PDB entry 9BI6 | electron microscopy, 2.90 A resolution | chains A and R of the 5 polymer chains in the assembly

Chain A:
Name: miniGsq
From: synthetic construct
Chain sequence (229 residues; row label = number of the first residue in the row; note: 141 numbers in that range are skipped by the numbering (no residue carries them; nothing is unmodelled there)):
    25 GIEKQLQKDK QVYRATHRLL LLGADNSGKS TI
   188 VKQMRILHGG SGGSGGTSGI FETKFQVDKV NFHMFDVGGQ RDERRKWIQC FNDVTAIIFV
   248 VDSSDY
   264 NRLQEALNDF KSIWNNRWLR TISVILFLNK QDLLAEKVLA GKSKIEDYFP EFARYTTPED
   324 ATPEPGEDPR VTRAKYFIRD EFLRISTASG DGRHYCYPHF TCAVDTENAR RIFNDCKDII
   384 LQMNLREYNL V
Not modelled in the structure: 188-206, 304-310, 322-331

Chain R:
Name: Ovarian cancer G-protein coupled receptor 1
From: Homo sapiens
Reference sequence: Q15743 (OGR1_HUMAN); numbering as in UniProt (aligned over 1-365)
Chain sequence (376 residues; row label = number of the first residue in the row; numbers below 1 keep their minus sign (Asp-10 is residue -10)):
   -10 DYKDDDDASI DMGNITADNS SMSCTIDHTI HQTLAPVVYV TVLVVGFPAN CLSLYFGYLQ
    50 IKARNELGVY LCNLTVADLF YICSLPFWLQ YVLQHDNWSH GDLSCQVCGI LLYENIYISV
   110 GFLCCISVDR YLAVAHPFRF HQFRTLKAAV GVSVVIWAKE LLTSIYFLMH EEVIEDENQH
   170 RVCFEHYPIQ AWQRAINYYR FLVGFLFPIC LLLASYQGIL RAVRRSHGTQ KSRKDQIQRL
   230 VLSTVVIFLA CFLPYHVLLL VRSVWEASCD FAKGVFNAYH FSLLLTSFNC VADPVLYCFV
   290 SETTHRDLAR LRGACLAFLT CSRTGRAREA YPLGAPEASG KSGAQGEEPE LLTKLHPAFQ
   350 TPNSPGSGGF PTGRLA
Not modelled in the structure: -10 to 12, 298-365
Differences from the reference sequence: expression tag (-10 to 0)
UniProt features mapped onto this chain:
  - region: Glu161 to Tyr176 (Extracellular loop 2 (ECL2))
  - site: His17 (Proton sensing), His20 (Proton sensing), His84 (Proton sensing), Glu149 (Required for activation), His169 (Proton sensing), His269 (Proton sensing)
  - glycosylation (N-linked (GlcNAc...) asparagine): Asn3, Asn8
Disulfide bonds: Cys13-Cys258, Cys94-Cys172
From the paper describing this entry:
  - contacts within the chain: Asn104-Glu149, Tyr102-Glu174
  - mutagenesis - E149Q: increased signaling in response to protons
  - mutagenesis - E149Q: increased signaling in response to proton potency
  - mutagenesis - H20K: increased signaling in response to proton
  - mutagenesis - H20D: decreased signaling in response to proton

Chain A / chain R interface:
Pairs across the interface (32):
  His41(A) with Phe127(R)
  Tyr358(A) with His216(R); Gly217(R)
  Phe376(A) with Phe127(R), hydrophobic
  Lys380(A) with Phe127(R)
  Asp381(A) with Ser215(R); His216(R), hydrogen bond (side chain-backbone); Gly217(R), hydrogen bond (side chain-backbone)
  Ile383(A) with Pro126(R), hydrophobic; Phe127(R), hydrophobic
  Leu384(A) with Val123(R), hydrophobic
  Gln385(A) with Ser215(R), hydrogen bond; Thr218(R)
  Asn387(A) with Ala122(R), hydrogen bond (side chain-backbone)
  Leu388(A) with Val212(R), hydrophobic; Ile226(R), hydrophobic
  Glu390(A) with Asn54(R)
  Tyr391(A) with Glu55(R), hydrogen bond; Leu56(R), hydrophobic; Asp118(R); Arg119(R), hydrogen bond (backbone-side chain); Ala122(R), hydrophobic; Arg133(R), hydrogen bond
  Asn392(A) with Leu56(R); Arg119(R); Tyr286(R), hydrogen bond (side chain-backbone); Ser290(R), hydrogen bond
  Leu393(A) with Val123(R), hydrophobic; Ile226(R); Leu229(R)
  Val394(A) with Ile226(R), hydrophobic; Glu291(R)
Also at the interface, not in a pair above, chain A (20 interface residues in all): Val217, Asp354, Gly355, Tyr360, Cys379
Also at the interface, not in a pair above, chain R (27 interface residues in all): Gln49, Leu60, Ile208, Ala211, Gln219, Arg222, Val289

Summary:
The interface between chain A and chain R involves 20 residues on one side and 27 on the other; the contacts
include 9 hydrogen bonds. Polar contacts include Asp381(A)-His216(R), Asp381(A)-Gly217(R) and
Gln385(A)-Ser215(R). The paper reports that E149Q of chain R increases signaling in response to protons;
contacts within the chain involving Glu149(R), Asn104(R) and Glu174(R) among others; 3 substitutions were
tested in all.
Here chain A is miniGsq (synthetic construct) and chain R is Ovarian cancer G-protein coupled receptor 1 (Homo
sapiens). Entry 9BI6 (Human proton sensing receptor GPR68 in complex with miniGsq) was determined by electron
microscopy, deposited together with 9BHL, 9BHM and 9BIP.
